Entry 6WN0 (X-ray diffraction, 1.85 A resolution); this record covers chain A.

# Chain A
Molecule: 4-coumaroyl-homoserine lactone synthase
Organism: Rhodopseudomonas palustris
Notes: EC 2.3.1.229
UniProt: Q6NCZ6 (RPAI_RHOPA); residue numbers follow UniProt; this construct covers 1-213
Amino-acid sequence (213 residues; numbered 1 to 213; the number before each row is that of its first residue):
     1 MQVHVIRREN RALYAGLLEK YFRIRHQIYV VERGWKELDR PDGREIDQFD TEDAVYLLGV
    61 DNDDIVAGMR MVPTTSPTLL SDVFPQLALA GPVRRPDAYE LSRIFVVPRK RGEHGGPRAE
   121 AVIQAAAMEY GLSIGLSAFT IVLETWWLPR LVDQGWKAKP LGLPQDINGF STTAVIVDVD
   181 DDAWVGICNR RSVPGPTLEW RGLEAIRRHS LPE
Disordered / not traced: 213
Residues lining bound ligands:
  - coenzyme A (COA): Ile28, Tyr29, Arg33, Trp35, Arg103, Ile104, Phe105, Val106, Arg111, Gly112, Glu120, Glu144, Trp146, Trp147, Arg150
  - U4Y ((2S)-4-({[(2S,3S,4R,5R)-5-(6-amino-9H-purin-9-yl)-3,4-dihydroxytetrahydrofuran-2-yl]methyl}sulfanyl)-2-{[(2E)-3-(cis-4-hydroxycyclohexa-2,5-dien-1-yl)prop-2-enoyl]amino}butanoic acid): Trp35, Glu37, Leu38, Asp47, Gln48, Phe49, Met69, Leu79, Val83, Phe84, Leu101, Ser102, Arg103, Ile104, Gln124, Ile141, Val142, Leu143, Glu144, Trp147, Leu151, Trp156, Ile167, Asn168, Thr172
What the authors report for this chain:
  - binding site for coenzyme A: Ile28, Tyr29, Trp35, Val106, Trp146, Trp147
  - binding site for U4Y: Leu101, Ile104, Gln124, Ile141, Leu143, Trp147, Leu151
  - specificity-determining residues: Gln124
  - specificity-determining residues: Leu151 (proposed by the authors, not directly observed)
  - mutagenesis - Q124A: increased catalytic activity

# Summary
Chain A binds coenzyme A and compound U4Y. From the paper: a binding site for U4Y at Leu101, Ile104 and Gln124
among others; Q124A increases catalytic activity.
Chain A is 4-coumaroyl-homoserine lactone synthase (Rhodopseudomonas palustris); the structure, The structure
of a CoA-dependent acyl-homoserine lactone synthase, RpaI, with the adduct of SAH and p-coumaroyl ..., was
determined by X-ray diffraction (same publication as 6WNS).
